Entry 8OL1 (electron microscopy, 3.50 A resolution); this record covers chains E and I of the 14 polymer chains in the assembly.

Chain E:
Molecule: Histone H3.2
Organism: Homo sapiens
UniProtKB: Q71DI3 (H32_HUMAN); residues 37-134 here correspond to UniProt positions 38-135 (UniProt number = residue number + 1)
Chain sequence (98 residues; each row starts with the number of its first residue):
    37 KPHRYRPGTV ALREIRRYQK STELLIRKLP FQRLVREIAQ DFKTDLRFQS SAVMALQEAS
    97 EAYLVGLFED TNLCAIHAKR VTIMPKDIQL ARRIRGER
Curated features (UniProtKB/Swiss-Prot):
  - modified residue: Lys37 (N6-methyllysine), Tyr41 (Phosphotyrosine), Lys56 (N6,N6,N6-trimethyllysine), Ser57 (Phosphoserine), Lys64 (N6-(2-hydroxyisobutyryl)lysine), Lys79 (N6,N6,N6-trimethyllysine), Thr80 (Phosphothreonine), Ser86 (Phosphoserine), Thr107 (Phosphothreonine), Lys115 (N6-acetyllysine), Lys122 (N6-(2-hydroxyisobutyryl)lysine)
  - lipidation: Cys110 (S-palmitoyl cysteine)

Chain I:
Molecule: 145-nt DNA strand
Sequence (145 nucleotides; row label = number of the first residue in the row):
     1 TGGAGAATCC CGGTGCCGAG GCCGCTCAAT TGGTCGTAGA CAGCTCTAGC ACCGCTTAAA
    61 CGCACGTACG CGCTGTCCCC CGCGTTTTAA CCGCCAAGGG GATTACTCCC TAGTCTCCAG
   121 GCACGTGTCA GATATATACA TCCTG

How chain E and chain I interact:
Pairs across the interface (19; chain E residue first):
  His39(E) - DG5(I)  hydrogen bond to the sugar
  Arg40(E) - DG82(I)  hydrogen bond to the base
  Arg40(E) - DC83(I)  sugar contact
  Tyr41(E) - DA6(I)  sugar contact
  Tyr41(E) - DC83(I)  phosphate contact
  Pro43(E) - DG82(I)  phosphate contact
  Gly44(E) - DC81(I)  phosphate contact
  Gly44(E) - DG82(I)  hydrogen bond to the phosphate
  Thr45(E) - DG82(I)  phosphate contact
  Val46(E) - DG82(I)  phosphate contact
  Ala47(E) - DG82(I)  phosphate contact
  Arg49(E) - DA6(I)  hydrogen bond to the phosphate
  Arg49(E) - DA7(I)  salt bridge to the phosphate
  Arg63(E) - DA90(I)  salt bridge to the phosphate
  Arg63(E) - DC91(I)  phosphate contact
  Lys64(E) - DC91(I)  hydrogen bond to the phosphate
  Leu65(E) - DC91(I)  hydrogen bond to the phosphate
  Pro66(E) - DA90(I)  phosphate contact
  Arg83(E) - DG99(I)  sugar contact
Also at the interface, not in a pair above, chain E (16 interface residues in all): Arg42, Thr118
Also at the interface, not in a pair above, chain I (12 interface residues in all): DA4, DC80, DG100

Summary:
The interface between chain E and chain I involves 16 residues on one side and 12 on the other; the contacts
include 6 hydrogen bonds and 2 salt bridges. Polar pairs include Arg40(E)-DG82(I), His39(E)-DG5(I) and
Gly44(E)-DG82(I).
Chain E is Histone H3.2 (Homo sapiens) and chain I is a 145-nt DNA strand; the structure, cGAS-Nucleosome in
complex with SPSB3-ELOBC (composite structure), was determined by electron microscopy, deposited together with
8OKX.
